PDB entry 7X75 | electron microscopy, 3.45 A resolution | chains K and P of the 15 polymer chains in the assembly

== Chain K ==
Protein: Putative metal uptake regulation protein
Source organism: Streptomyces coelicolor A3(2)
UniProt: Q9L2H5 (Q9L2H5_STRCO); residue numbers follow UniProt; this construct covers 1-139
Sequence (159 residues; each row starts with the number of its first residue; numbers below 1 keep their minus sign (Met-19 is residue -19)):
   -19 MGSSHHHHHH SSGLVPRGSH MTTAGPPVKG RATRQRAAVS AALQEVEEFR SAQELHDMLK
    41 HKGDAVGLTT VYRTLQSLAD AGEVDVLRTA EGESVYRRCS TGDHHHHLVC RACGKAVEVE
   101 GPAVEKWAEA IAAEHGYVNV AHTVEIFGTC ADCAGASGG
Disordered / not traced: -19 to 5, 137-139
Sequence notes: initiating methionine (-19); expression tag (-18 to 0)
Bound ions: Zn2+ site 1: Asp65, Cys79, His85, His87; Zn2+ site 2: His84, His86, His122; Zn2+ site 3: Cys90, Cys93, Cys130, Cys133
From the paper describing this entry:
  - mutagenesis - R11A, D37A/H41A, R53A: decreased binding to the 84-nt DNA strand

== Chain P ==
Molecule: 84-nt DNA strand
Sequence (84 nucleotides; each row starts with the number of its first residue):
     1 GGCGACCCGG CGCCCGCTAC GGAGTCAACT ACGGGTAGGG GGTATCGGGC AACGCGGCAC
    61 TGAACACCGT TGTCATGTGC CTTG

== How chain K and chain P interact ==
Contacting residue pairs (15; chain K residue first):
  Gly10(K) - DA66(P)  phosphate contact
  Arg11(K) - DA64(P)  phosphate contact
  Arg11(K) - DC65(P)  salt bridge to the phosphate
  Arg11(K) - DA66(P)  hydrogen bond to the phosphate
  Thr13(K) - DC67(P)  hydrogen bond to the phosphate
  Gln15(K) - DC67(P)  hydrogen bond to the phosphate
  Gln15(K) - DC68(P)  hydrogen bond to the phosphate
  Arg16(K) - DA66(P)  sugar contact
  Ala45(K) - DC68(P)  phosphate contact
  Val46(K) - DC68(P)  phosphate contact
  Gly47(K) - DC68(P)  hydrogen bond to the phosphate
  Thr49(K) - DG69(P)  base contact
  Thr49(K) - DT70(P)  base contact
  Thr50(K) - DC67(P)  sugar contact
  Thr50(K) - DC68(P)  base contact
Other interface residues (no listed pair), chain K (11 interface residues in all): Arg14

== Overview ==
11 residues of chain K face 7 of chain P across their interface; the contacts include 5 hydrogen bonds and 1
salt bridge. Polar pairs include Arg11(K)-DA66(P), Thr13(K)-DC67(P) and Gln15(K)-DC67(P). The paper reports
that R11A, D37A/H41A and R53A of chain K reduce binding to the 84-nt DNA strand.
Here chain K is Putative metal uptake regulation protein (Streptomyces coelicolor A3(2)) and chain P is an
84-nt DNA strand. Entry 7X75 (Cryo-EM structure of Streptomyces coelicolor RNAP-promoter open complex with
three Zur dimers) was determined by electron microscopy (same publication as 7VO0, 7VO9, 7VPD, 7VPZ, 7X74 and
7X76).
